8TES - chains I and L of the 24 polymer chains in the assembly; structure by electron microscopy, 3.27 A resolution.

# Chain I (and L)
Name: Major capsid protein
From: Human herpesvirus 5 strain AD169
Notes: chain L of this document is another copy of the same molecule, construct and numbering; everything in this record applies to it too
Reference sequence: P16729 (MCP_HCMVA); numbering as in UniProt (aligned over 1-1370)
Chain sequence (1370 residues; row label = number of the first residue in the row):
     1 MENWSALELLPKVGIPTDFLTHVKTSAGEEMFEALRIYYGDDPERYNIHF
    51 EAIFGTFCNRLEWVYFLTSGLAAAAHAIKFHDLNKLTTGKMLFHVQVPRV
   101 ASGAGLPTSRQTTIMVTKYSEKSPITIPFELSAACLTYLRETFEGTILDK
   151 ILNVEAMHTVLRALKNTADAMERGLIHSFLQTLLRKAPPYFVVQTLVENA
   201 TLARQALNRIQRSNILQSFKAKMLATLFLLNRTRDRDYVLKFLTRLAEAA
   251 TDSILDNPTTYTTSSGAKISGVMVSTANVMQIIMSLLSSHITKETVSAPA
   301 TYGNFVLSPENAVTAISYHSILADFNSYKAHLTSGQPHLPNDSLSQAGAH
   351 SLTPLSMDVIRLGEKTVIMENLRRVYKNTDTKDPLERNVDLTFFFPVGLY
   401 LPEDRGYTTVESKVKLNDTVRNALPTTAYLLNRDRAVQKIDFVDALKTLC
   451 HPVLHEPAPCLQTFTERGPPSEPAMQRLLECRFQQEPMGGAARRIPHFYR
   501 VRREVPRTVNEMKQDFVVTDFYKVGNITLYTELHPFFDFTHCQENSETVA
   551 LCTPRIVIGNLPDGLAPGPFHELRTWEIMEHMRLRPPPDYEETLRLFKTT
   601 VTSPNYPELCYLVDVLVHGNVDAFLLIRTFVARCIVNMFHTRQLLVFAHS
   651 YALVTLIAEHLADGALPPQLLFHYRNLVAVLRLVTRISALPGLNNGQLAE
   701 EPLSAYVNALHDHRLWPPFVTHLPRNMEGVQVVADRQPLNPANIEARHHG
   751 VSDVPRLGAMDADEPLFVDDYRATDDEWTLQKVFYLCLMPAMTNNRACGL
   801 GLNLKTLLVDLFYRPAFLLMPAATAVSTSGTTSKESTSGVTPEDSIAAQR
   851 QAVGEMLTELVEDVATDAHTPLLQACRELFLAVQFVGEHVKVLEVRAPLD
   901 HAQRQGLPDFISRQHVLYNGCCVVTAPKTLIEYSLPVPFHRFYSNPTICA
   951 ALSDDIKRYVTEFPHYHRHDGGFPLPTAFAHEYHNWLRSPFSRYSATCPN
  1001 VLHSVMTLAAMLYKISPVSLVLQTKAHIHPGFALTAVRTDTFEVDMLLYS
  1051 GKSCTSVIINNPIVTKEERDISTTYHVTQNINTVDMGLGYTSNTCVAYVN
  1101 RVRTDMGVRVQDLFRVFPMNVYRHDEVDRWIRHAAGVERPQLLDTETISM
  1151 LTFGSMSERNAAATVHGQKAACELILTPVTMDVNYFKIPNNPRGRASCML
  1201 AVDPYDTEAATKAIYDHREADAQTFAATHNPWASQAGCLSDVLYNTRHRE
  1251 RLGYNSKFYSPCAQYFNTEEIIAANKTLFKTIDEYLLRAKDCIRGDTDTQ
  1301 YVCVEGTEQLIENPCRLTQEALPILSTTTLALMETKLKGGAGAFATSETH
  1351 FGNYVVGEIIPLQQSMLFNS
Unresolved in the structure: 825-844
Cystine bridges: Cys-1292/Cys-1303

# How chain I and chain L interact
Residue-residue contacts (87; chain I residue first):
  Asp-82(I) with Thr-146(L), hydrogen bond
  Lys-85(I) with Leu-148(L)
  Lys-90(I) with Glu-2(L), salt bridge
  Leu-92(I) with Leu-7(L), hydrophobic
  Phe-93(I) with Leu-7(L)
  His-94(I) with Glu-8(L), salt bridge; Lys-12(L)
  Arg-110(I) with Tyr-39(L)
  Gln-111(I) with Tyr-39(L); Gly-40(L), hydrogen bond (backbone-backbone)
  Thr-112(I) with Lys-24(L); Ile-37(L); Tyr-38(L), hydrogen bond (side chain-backbone); Tyr-39(L)
  Thr-113(I) with Arg-36(L); Ile-37(L); Tyr-38(L), hydrogen bond (backbone-backbone)
  Ile-114(I) with Lys-24(L); Leu-35(L), hydrophobic; Arg-36(L); Ile-37(L), hydrophobic
  Met-115(I) with Trp-4(L), hydrophobic; Leu-7(L), hydrophobic; Glu-8(L); Ala-34(L); Leu-35(L); Arg-36(L), hydrogen bond (backbone-backbone); Tyr-38(L), hydrophobic
  Val-116(I) with Phe-32(L), hydrophobic; Ala-34(L); Leu-35(L), hydrophobic
  Thr-117(I) with Glu-2(L); Trp-4(L); Glu-33(L); Ala-34(L), hydrogen bond (backbone-backbone)
  Lys-118(I) with Glu-33(L)
  Tyr-119(I) with Glu-2(L), hydrogen bond; Glu-33(L), hydrogen bond (backbone-side chain); Ala-34(L)
  Val-193(I) with Leu-20(L)
  Leu-196(I) with Leu-20(L), hydrophobic
  Val-197(I) with Leu-20(L), hydrophobic
  Ala-200(I) with Leu-20(L)
  Ala-203(I) with His-22(L); Thr-25(L), hydrogen bond (backbone-side chain)
  Arg-204(I) with His-22(L); Lys-24(L); Thr-25(L)
  Gln-205(I) with Lys-24(L); Thr-25(L), hydrogen bond (backbone-side chain)
  Ala-206(I) with Glu-29(L)
  Leu-207(I) with Glu-29(L)
  Thr-251(I) with Asp-18(L); Leu-20(L)
  Asp-252(I) with Asp-18(L), hydrogen bond (backbone-side chain)
  Ile-254(I) with Ile-15(L), hydrophobic
  Leu-307(I) with Ile-147(L); Leu-148(L), hydrophobic
  Ala-312(I) with Ile-147(L), hydrophobic; Leu-148(L), hydrophobic
  Ile-316(I) with Leu-148(L), hydrophobic
  Tyr-328(I) with Pro-11(L)
  His-331(I) with Pro-11(L)
  Leu-332(I) with Leu-9(L)
  Pro-337(I) with Pro-11(L); Lys-12(L), hydrogen bond (backbone-backbone)
  His-338(I) with Lys-12(L)
  Leu-339(I) with Pro-11(L), hydrophobic; Lys-12(L), hydrogen bond (backbone-backbone); Val-13(L), hydrophobic
  Asn-341(I) with Val-13(L)
  Asn-1061(I) with Glu-144(L), hydrogen bond
  Leu-1088(I) with Thr-17(L); Asp-18(L); Phe-19(L)
  Gly-1089(I) with Met-31(L)
  Tyr-1090(I) with Met-31(L)
  Tyr-1205(I) with Glu-30(L), hydrogen bond
  Thr-1277(I) with Glu-29(L), hydrogen bond (side chain-backbone); Glu-30(L), hydrogen bond
  Leu-1278(I) with Glu-29(L), hydrogen bond (backbone-side chain)
  Phe-1279(I) with Thr-21(L); Thr-25(L); Ser-26(L); Glu-29(L); Met-31(L), hydrophobic
  Lys-1280(I) with Glu-30(L), salt bridge
Interface residues without a listed pair, chain I (51 interface residues in all): Ala-249, Leu-322, Gln-336, Asp-342
Interface residues without a listed pair, chain L (39 interface residues in all): Leu-10, Gly-14, Val-23, Gly-28, Ile-151

# Summary
The interface between chain I and chain L involves 51 residues on one side and 39 on the other; the contacts
include 18 hydrogen bonds and 3 salt bridges. Polar contacts include Lys-90(I)/Glu-2(L), His-94(I)/Glu-8(L)
and Lys-1280(I)/Glu-30(L).
Both chains are Major capsid protein (Human herpesvirus 5 strain AD169). Entry 8TES (Human cytomegalovirus
portal vertex, virion configuration 2 (VC2)) was determined by electron microscopy, deposited together with
8TEP, 8TET, 8TEU and 8TEW.
